PDB entry 6UTD | X-ray diffraction, 2.20 A resolution | chain A

[Chain A]
Name: HIV-1 LM/HS clade A/E CRF01 gp120 core
Source organism: Human immunodeficiency virus 1
UniProtKB: A0A0M3KKW9 (A0A0M3KKW9_9HIV1); the author numbering skips numbers that UniProt does not, so the offset changes along the chain: 44-124 = UniProt 1-81; 198-300 = UniProt 82-184; 317-355 = UniProt 185-223; 357-396 = UniProt 224-263; 1 more segments
Sequence (355 residues; each row starts with the number of its first residue; note: 96 numbers in that range are skipped by the numbering (no residue carries them; nothing is unmodelled there)):
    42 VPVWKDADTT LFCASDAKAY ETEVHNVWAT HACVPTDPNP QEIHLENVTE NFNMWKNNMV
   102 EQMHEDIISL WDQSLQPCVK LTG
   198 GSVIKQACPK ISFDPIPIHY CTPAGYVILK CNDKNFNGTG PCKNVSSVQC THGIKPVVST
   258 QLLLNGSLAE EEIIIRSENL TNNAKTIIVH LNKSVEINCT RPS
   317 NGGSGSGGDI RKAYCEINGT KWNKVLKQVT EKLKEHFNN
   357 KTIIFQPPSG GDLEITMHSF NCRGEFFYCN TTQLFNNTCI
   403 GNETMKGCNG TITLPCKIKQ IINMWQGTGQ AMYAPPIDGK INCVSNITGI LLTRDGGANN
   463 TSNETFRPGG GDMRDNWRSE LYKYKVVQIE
Disordered / not traced: 42-43, 317-324, 403-407
Construct notes: expression tag (42-43); engineered mutation Y61 (His18 in A0A0M3KKW9), H105 (Gln62 in A0A0M3KKW9), I108 (Val65 in A0A0M3KKW9), S375 (His242 in A0A0M3KKW9), D474 (Asn335 in A0A0M3KKW9), M475 (Ile336 in A0A0M3KKW9), R476 (Lys337 in A0A0M3KKW9)
Cystine bridges: C54-C74, C119-C205, C218-C247, C228-C239, C296-C331, C378-C445, C385-C418, C395-C410
Glycans and other covalent adducts: N-acetylglucosamine (NAG) linked to N234, N241, N262, N276, N289, N295, N334, N355, N386, N448
From the paper describing this entry:
  - contacts within the chain: E102-R476 (hydrogen bond), D474-R476 (hydrogen bond), M475-W479
  - conformationally variable residues: D457 to F468, P470 to M475

[In short]
N-acetylglucosamine is covalently linked to N234, N241, N262, N276, N289 and N295 and 4 more. The paper
reports conformational variability at D457 and P470; contacts within the chain involving E102, R476 and D474
among others.
Chain A is HIV-1 LM/HS clade A/E CRF01 gp120 core (Human immunodeficiency virus 1); the structure, Crystal
structure of unliganded HIV-1 lm/hs clade A/E CRF01 GP120 core, was determined by X-ray diffraction together
with 6USW, 6UT1 and 6UTB from the same study.
